PDB entry 7SBB | electron microscopy, 3.10 A resolution | chains A and X of the 13 polymer chains in the assembly

== Chain A ==
Protein: Cas7d
Organism: Synechocystis sp. PCC 6803
Reference sequence: Q6ZEI6 (Q6ZEI6_SYNY3); residue numbers follow UniProt; this construct covers 1-329
Chain sequence (329 residues; each row starts with the number of its first residue):
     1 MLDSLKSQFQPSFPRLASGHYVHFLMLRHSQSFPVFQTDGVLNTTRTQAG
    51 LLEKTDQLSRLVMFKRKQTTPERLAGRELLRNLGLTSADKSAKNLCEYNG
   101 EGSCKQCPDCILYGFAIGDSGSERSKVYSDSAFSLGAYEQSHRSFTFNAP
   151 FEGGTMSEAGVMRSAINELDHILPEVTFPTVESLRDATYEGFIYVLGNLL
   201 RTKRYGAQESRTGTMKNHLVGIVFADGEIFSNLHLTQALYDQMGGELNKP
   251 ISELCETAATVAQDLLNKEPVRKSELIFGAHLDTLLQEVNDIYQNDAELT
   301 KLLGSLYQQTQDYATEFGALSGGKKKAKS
Unresolved in the structure: 321-329

== Chain X ==
Molecule: ssRNA target
Sequence (33 nucleotides; row label = number of the first residue in the row):
     1 AGGCAUUGAAAGCGACCACCAGGGGCACAACAA

== Interface between chain A and chain X ==
Pairs across the interface (15; chain A residue first):
  Phe-147(A) / C31(X)  base contact
  Met-162(A) / C28(X)  hydrogen bond to the sugar
  Met-162(A) / A29(X)  sugar contact
  Arg-163(A) / A29(X)  sugar contact
  Ser-164(A) / A29(X)  sugar contact
  Ser-164(A) / A30(X)  phosphate contact
  Ser-164(A) / C31(X)  hydrogen bond to the sugar
  Ser-164(A) / A32(X)  sugar contact
  Ala-165(A) / A29(X)  sugar contact
  Ala-165(A) / C31(X)  base contact
  Ile-166(A) / A29(X)  base contact
  Ile-166(A) / A30(X)  sugar contact
  Ile-166(A) / C31(X)  base contact
  Asn-167(A) / A30(X)  phosphate contact
  Asn-167(A) / C31(X)  sugar contact

== Overview ==
Chain A and chain X form an interface of 7 and 5 residues respectively; the contacts include 2 hydrogen bonds.
Polar contacts include Met-162(A)/C28(X) and Ser-164(A)/C31(X).
Chain A is Cas7d (Synechocystis sp. PCC 6803) and chain X is ssRNA target; the structure, Structure of type
I-D Cascade bound to a ssRNA target, was determined by electron microscopy together with 7SBA from the same
study.
